6B1R - chains A and B of the 3 polymer chains in the assembly; structure by X-ray diffraction, 1.69 A resolution.

Chain A:
Molecule: Reverse transcriptase
Organism: Moloney murine leukemia virus
Notes: EC 2.7.7.49; fragment: Catalytic fragment
Reference sequence: P03355 (POL_MLVMS); residues 24-278 here correspond to UniProt positions 683-937 (UniProt number = residue number + 659)
Amino-acid sequence (259 residues; numbered 20 to 278; the number before each row is that of its first residue):
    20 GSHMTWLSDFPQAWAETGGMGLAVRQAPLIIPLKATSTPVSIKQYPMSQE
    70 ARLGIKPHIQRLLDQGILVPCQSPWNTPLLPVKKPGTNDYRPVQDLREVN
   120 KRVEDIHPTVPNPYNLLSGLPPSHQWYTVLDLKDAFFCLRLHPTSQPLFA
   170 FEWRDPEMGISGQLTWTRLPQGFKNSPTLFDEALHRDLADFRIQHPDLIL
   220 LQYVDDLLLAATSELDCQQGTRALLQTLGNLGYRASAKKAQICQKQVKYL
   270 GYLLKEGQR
Disordered / not traced: 20-23, 102-108, 174-179
Sequence notes: expression tag (20-23)

Chain B:
Molecule: 8-nt DNA strand
Sequence (8 nucleotides; row label = number of the first residue in the row):
     1 CTTATXXX
Modified positions: 1WA (2-amino-8-(2-deoxy-5-O-phosphono-beta-D-erythro-pentofuranosyl)-4-hydroxy-1H-imidazo[1,2-a][1,3,5]triazine-5,8-diium) at position 6; 1WA (2-amino-8-(2-deoxy-5-O-phosphono-beta-D-erythro-pentofuranosyl)-4-hydroxy-1H-imidazo[1,2-a][1,3,5]triazine-5,8-diium) at position 7; 1WA (2-amino-8-(2-deoxy-5-O-phosphono-beta-D-erythro-pentofuranosyl)-4-hydroxy-1H-imidazo[1,2-a][1,3,5]triazine-5,8-diium) at position 8

Chain A / chain B interface:
Residue-residue contacts (6):
  Tyr-64(A) with DC1(B), sugar contact; DT2(B), sugar contact
  Leu-99(A) with DC1(B), base contact
  Arg-116(A) with DT2(B), hydrogen bond to the base; DT3(B), hydrogen bond to the sugar
  Lys-120(A) with DA4(B), salt bridge to the phosphate

Overview:
The chain A/chain B interface involves 4 residues from each chain; the contacts include 2 hydrogen bonds and 1
salt bridge. Among the polar pairs are Arg-116(A)/DT2(B), Arg-116(A)/DT3(B) and Lys-120(A)/DA4(B).
Here chain A is Reverse transcriptase (Moloney murine leukemia virus) and chain B is an 8-nt DNA strand. Entry
6B1R (Hydrogen Bonding Complementary, not size complementarity is key in the formation of the double helix)
was determined by X-ray diffraction (same publication as 6B1Q and 6B1S).
